7MMN - chains B and D of the 12 polymer chains in the assembly; structure by X-ray diffraction, 3.57 A resolution.

== Chain B ==
Molecule: Fusion glycoprotein F1, Fibritin
From: Human respiratory syncytial virus
UniProt: P03420 (FUS_HRSVA); residue numbers follow UniProt; this construct covers 137-513
Amino-acid sequence (414 residues; numbered 137 to 550; the number before each row is that of its first residue):
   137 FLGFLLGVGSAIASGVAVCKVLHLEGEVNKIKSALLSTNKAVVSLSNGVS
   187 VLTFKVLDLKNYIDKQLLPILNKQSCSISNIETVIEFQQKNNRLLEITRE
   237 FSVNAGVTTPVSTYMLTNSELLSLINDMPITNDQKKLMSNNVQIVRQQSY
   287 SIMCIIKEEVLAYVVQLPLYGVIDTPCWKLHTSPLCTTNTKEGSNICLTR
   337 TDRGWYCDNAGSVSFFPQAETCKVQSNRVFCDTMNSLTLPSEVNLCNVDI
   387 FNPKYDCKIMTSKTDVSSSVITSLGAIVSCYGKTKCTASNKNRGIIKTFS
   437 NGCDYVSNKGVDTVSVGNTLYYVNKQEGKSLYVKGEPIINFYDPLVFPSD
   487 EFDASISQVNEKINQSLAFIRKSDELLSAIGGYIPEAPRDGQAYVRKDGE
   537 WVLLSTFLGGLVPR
Disordered / not traced: 510-550
Construct notes: engineered mutation Cys-155 (Ser in P03420), Phe-190 (Ser in P03420), Leu-207 (Val in P03420), Cys-290 (Ser in P03420); variant Val-379 (Ile in P03420), Val-447 (Met in P03420)
Disulfide bonds: Cys-155/Cys-290, Cys-313/Cys-343, Cys-322/Cys-333, Cys-358/Cys-367, Cys-382/Cys-393, Cys-416/Cys-422
Covalently attached groups: N-acetylglucosamine (NAG) linked to Asn-500
Curated features (UniProtKB/Swiss-Prot):
  - region: Phe-137 to Val-157 (Fusion peptide)
  - glycosylation: Asn-500 (N-linked (GlcNAc...) asparagine)
  - natural variant: Glu-218 (E218A: In strain: Cold-passage attenuated), Val-379 (I379V: In strain: Cold-passage attenuated; this construct carries the variant), Val-447 (M447V: In strain: Cold-passage attenuated; this construct carries the variant)
  - mutagenesis: Cys-212 (C212S: No effect on F1 and F2 structure and glycosylation), Cys-313 (C313S: Impairs translation or folding of the F protein), Cys-322 (C322S: Impairs translation or folding of the F protein), Cys-333 (C333S: Impairs translation or folding of the F protein), Cys-343 (C343S: Impairs translation or folding of the F protein), Cys-358 (C358S: Impairs translation or folding of the F protein), Cys-367 (C367S: Impairs translation or folding of the F protein), Cys-382 (C382S: No effect on F1 and F2 structure and glycosylation), Cys-393 (C393S: Impairs translation or folding of the F protein), Cys-416 (C416S: Impairs translation or folding of the F protein), Cys-422 (C422S: No effect on F1 and F2 structure and glycosylation), Cys-439 (C439S: Impairs translation or folding of the F protein)
What the authors report for this chain:
  - mutagenesis - L160S, N183K, N426D: abolished binding to AM14 Fab Heavy Chain (chain D) (citing earlier work)
  - conformationally variable residues (side-chain flip): Arg-429
  - post-translational modification sites: Asn-500

== Chain D ==
Molecule: AM14 Fab Heavy Chain
From: Homo sapiens
Notes: antibody fragment or engineered binder
Amino-acid sequence (244 residues; numbered 1 to 244; the number before each row is that of its first residue):
     1 CVQLVESGGGVVQPGRSLRLSCAASGFSFSHYAMHWVRQAPGKGLEWVAV
    51 ISYDGENTYYADSVKGRFSISRDNSKNTVSLQMNSLRPEDTALYYCARDR
   101 IVDDYYYYGMDVWGQGATVTVSSASTKGPSVFPLAPSSKSTSGGTAALGC
   151 LVKDYFPEPVTVSWNSGALTSGVHTFPAVLQSSGLYSLSSVVTVPSSSLG
   201 TQTYICNVNHKPSNTKVDKKVEPKSCDKGSENLYFQGSHHHHHH
Disordered / not traced: 1, 224-244
Disulfide bonds: Cys-22/Cys-96, Cys-150/Cys-206
What the authors report for this chain:
  - conformationally variable residues (side-chain flip): Tyr-106

== Chain B / chain D interface ==
Residue-residue contacts (14):
  Asn-426(B) / Asp-104(D)  hydrogen bond
  Asn-426(B) / Tyr-108(D)  hydrogen bond
  Asn-428(B) / Ile-101(D)
  Asn-428(B) / Tyr-108(D)
  Arg-429(B) / Tyr-106(D)
  Arg-429(B) / Tyr-107(D)  hydrogen bond (side chain-backbone)
  Arg-429(B) / Tyr-108(D)
  Lys-445(B) / Tyr-53(D)  hydrogen bond
  Lys-445(B) / Asp-54(D)
  Lys-445(B) / Tyr-105(D)
  Gly-446(B) / Asp-104(D)
  Lys-461(B) / Asp-103(D)
  Glu-463(B) / Tyr-53(D)  hydrogen bond
  Lys-465(B) / Glu-56(D)  salt bridge
Also at the interface, not in a pair above, chain B (9 interface residues in all): Ile-432
The authors on this interface:
  - residue pairs: Lys-445(B)/Tyr-53(D) (hydrogen bond), Glu-463(B)/Tyr-53(D) (hydrogen bond)
  - epitope / paratope residues, chain B: Asn-426(B), Lys-427(B), Arg-429(B), Lys-445(B), Glu-463(B)
  - hot spots on chain B (mutagenesis) - N426D, R429S: decreased binding to AM14 Fab Heavy Chain (chain D) (citing earlier work)
  - epitope / paratope residues, chain D: Tyr-53(D), Glu-56(D), Ile-101(D), Asp-103(D)

== Summary ==
The interface between chain B and chain D involves 9 residues on one side and 10 on the other; the contacts
include 5 hydrogen bonds and 1 salt bridge. Polar pairs include Lys-465(B)/Glu-56(D), Asn-426(B)/Asp-104(D)
and Asn-426(B)/Tyr-108(D). The authors report hydrogen bonds between Lys-445(B) and Tyr-53(D) and Glu-463(B)
and Tyr-53(D). The paper reports that L160S, N183K and N426D of chain B abolish binding to AM14 Fab Heavy
Chain (chain D); epitope/paratope residues Asn-426(B), Lys-427(B) and Tyr-53(D) among others.
Here chain B is Fusion glycoprotein F1, Fibritin (Human respiratory syncytial virus) and chain D is AM14 Fab
Heavy Chain (Homo sapiens). Entry 7MMN (Crystal Structure of the Prefusion RSV F Glycoprotein bound by human
antibody AM14) was determined by X-ray diffraction, deposited together with 7MPG.
